PDB entry 1H47 | X-ray diffraction, 1.99 A resolution | chains A and B of the 3 polymer chains in the assembly

# Chain A (and B)
Protein: 2C-methyl-D-erythritol-2,4-cyclodiphosphate synthase
Organism: Escherichia coli
Notes: EC 4.6.1.12; chain B of this document is another copy of the same molecule, construct and numbering; everything in this record applies to it too
Reference sequence: P62617 (ISPF_ECOLI); residues 1-159 here = UniProt positions 1-159
Amino-acid sequence (161 residues; numbered -1 to 159; the number before each row is that of its first residue; numbers below 1 keep their minus sign (Leu-1 is residue -1)):
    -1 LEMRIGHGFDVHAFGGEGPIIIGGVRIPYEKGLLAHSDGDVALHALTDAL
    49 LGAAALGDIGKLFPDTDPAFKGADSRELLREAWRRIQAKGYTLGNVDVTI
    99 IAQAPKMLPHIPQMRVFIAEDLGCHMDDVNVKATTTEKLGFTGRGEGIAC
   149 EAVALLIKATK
Disordered / not traced: -1, 157-159 (chain B: 157-159)
Ion coordination: Zn2+: Asp8, His10, His42
Residues lining bound ligands:
  - cytidine-5'-monophosphate (C5P), molecule 1: Asp56, Ile57, Gly58, Lys59
  - cytidine-5'-monophosphate (C5P), molecule 2: Ala100, Gln101, Pro103, Lys104, Met105, Leu106, Ala131, Thr132, Thr133, Glu135
  - geranyl diphosphate (GPP): Phe7, Ile99, Gly138, Phe139, Thr140, Arg142, Glu149
Swiss-Prot annotation at these positions:
  - binding site (4-CDP-2-C-methyl-D-erythritol 2-phosphate): Asp8 to His10, His34, Ser35, Asp56 to Gly58, Phe61 to Asp65, Ala100 to Leu106, Thr132 to Glu135, Phe139, Arg142
  - binding site (a divalent metal cation): Asp8, His10, His42
  - site (Transition state stabilizer): His34, Thr133
  - mutagenesis: Asp8 (D8S: Loss of activity), His42 (H42S: Loss of activity), Asp56 (D56S: 35% decrease of activity), Arg142 (R142M: Little effect on the overall structure; when associated with L-144), Glu144 (E144L: Little effect on the overall structure; when associated with M-142)
Reported in the primary citation:
  - Zn2+ coordination: Asp8, His10, His42
  - binding site for geranyl diphosphate: Phe7, Ile99, Phe139, Thr140, Arg142, Glu149
  - binding site for cytidine-5'-monophosphate: Asp56, Gly58

# Interface between chain A and chain B
Pairs across the interface (41):
  Met1(A) with Met1(B); Leu153(B)
  Arg2(A) with Asn93(B); Asp125(B), salt bridge; Asp126(B), salt bridge; Leu153(B)
  Ile3(A) with Ile3(B), hydrophobic; Asn93(B), hydrogen bond (backbone-side chain); Val151(B), hydrophobic; Leu153(B)
  Gly4(A) with Asp95(B)
  His5(A) with Asp95(B), hydrogen bond (backbone-side chain); Thr97(B), hydrogen bond; Lys130(B), hydrogen bond (backbone-side chain); Glu149(B), salt bridge; Val151(B)
  Phe7(A) with Ile99(B), hydrophobic; Thr132(B)
  Asp8(A) with Thr132(B)
  Val9(A) with Thr134(B); Glu135(B)
  His10(A) with Glu135(B), salt bridge
  Ala11(A) with Glu135(B), hydrogen bond (backbone-side chain); Leu137(B), hydrophobic
  Leu32(A) with Glu135(B)
  Asp46(A) with Lys130(B)
  Gly50(A) with Asp95(B); Asn128(B)
  Ala53(A) with Asp125(B); Asn128(B)
  Leu54(A) with Asn128(B), hydrogen bond (backbone-side chain)
  Gly55(A) with Asn128(B), hydrogen bond (backbone-side chain); Lys130(B)
  Asp56(A) with Lys130(B); Ala131(B)
  Lys87(A) with Asp125(B), salt bridge
  Phe139(A) with Leu137(B), hydrophobic; Gly138(B)
  Glu144(A) with Leu137(B)
  Gly145(A) with Leu137(B)
  Glu149(A) with Glu149(B)
Other interface residues (no listed pair), chain A (30 interface residues in all): Glu0, Leu49, Ala51, Ala52, Lys59, Tyr89, Arg142, Leu153
Other interface residues (no listed pair), chain B (24 interface residues in all): Leu106, Arg113, Val127, Arg142, Ala152

# Summary
30 residues of chain A and 24 residues of chain B are in contact; the contacts include 7 hydrogen bonds and 5
salt bridges. Among the polar pairs are Arg2(A)-Asp125(B), Arg2(A)-Asp126(B) and His5(A)-Glu149(B). From the
paper: a binding site for geranyl diphosphate at Phe7(A), Ile99(A) and Phe139(A) among others; a binding site
for cytidine-5'-monophosphate at Asp56(A) and Gly58(A).
Chain A and chain B are both 2C-methyl-D-erythritol-2,4-cyclodiphosphate synthase (Escherichia coli); the
structure, Structures of MECP synthase in complex with (i) CMP and (ii) CMP and product, was determined by
X-ray diffraction (same publication as 1H48).
